8VGN - chains B and I of the 6 polymer chains in the assembly; structure by electron microscopy, 2.50 A resolution.

# Chain B
Name: Rituximab Fab light chain
Source organism: Homo sapiens
Notes: antibody fragment or engineered binder
Amino-acid sequence (213 residues; each row starts with the number of its first residue; note: 1 number in that range is skipped by the numbering (no residue carries it; nothing is unmodelled there)):
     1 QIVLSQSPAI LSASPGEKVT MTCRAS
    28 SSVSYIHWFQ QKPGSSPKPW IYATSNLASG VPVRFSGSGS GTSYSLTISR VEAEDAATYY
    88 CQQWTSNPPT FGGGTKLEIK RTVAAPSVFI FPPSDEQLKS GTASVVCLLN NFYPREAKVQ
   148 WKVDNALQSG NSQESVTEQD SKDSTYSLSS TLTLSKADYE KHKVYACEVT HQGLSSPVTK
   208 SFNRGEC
Disulfides: Cys23-Cys88, Cys134-Cys194

# Chain I
Name: B-lymphocyte antigen CD20
Source organism: Homo sapiens
UniProtKB: P11836 (CD20_HUMAN); residues 41-297 here = UniProt positions 41-297
Amino-acid sequence (278 residues; row label = number of the first residue in the row):
    38 MGSTQSFFMR ESKTLGAVQI MNGLFHIALG GLLMIPAGIY APICVTVWYP LWGGIMYIIS
    98 GSLLAATEKN SRKCLVKGKM IMNSLSLFAA ISGMILSIMD ILNIKISHFL KMESLNFIRA
   158 HTPYINIYNC EPANPSEKNS PSTQYCYSIQ SLFLGILSVM LIFAFFQELV IAGIVENEWK
   218 RTCSRPKSNI VLLSAEEKKE QTIEIKEEVV GLTETSSQPK NEEDIEIIPI QEEEEEETET
   278 NFPEPPQDQE SSPIENDSSP GNSENLYFQG HHHHHHHH
Disordered / not traced: 38-45, 104-112, 220-315
Sequence notes: initiating methionine (38); expression tag (39-40, 298-315)
Disulfides: Cys167-Cys183
UniProt features mapped onto this chain:
  - region: Ala74 to Ile80 (Epitope 1), Phe146 to Pro160 (Epitope 2), Glu168 to Lys175 (Epitope 3 (recognized by antibodies, including Rituximab))
  - modified residue: Ser225 (Phosphoserine), Thr239 (Phosphothreonine)
  - lipidation (S-palmitoyl cysteine): Cys111, Cys220
  - mutagenesis: Thr159 (T159K: Abrogates recognition by some antibodies; when associated with D-163 and D-166. Slight decrease of rituximab binding; when associated with D-163 and D-166), Asn163 (N163D: Decreased binding of some antibodies. No effect on rituximab binding), Asn166 (N166D: Decreased binding of some antibodies. No effect on rituximab binding), Ala170 (A170S: Abrogates recognition by therapeutic antibodies, including rituximab; when associated with S-172), Pro172 (P172S: Marked reduction in rituximab binding. Abrogates recognition by antibodies, including rituximab; when associated with S-170)

# Interface between chain B and chain I
Pairs across the interface - 12 pairs, chain B then chain I:
  Ser28(B) with Ile76(I)
  Ser29(B) with Pro160(I); Tyr161(I)
  Val30(B) with Tyr161(I)
  Ser31(B) with Tyr161(I)
  Trp91(B) with Asn171(I)
  Thr92(B) with Tyr161(I)
  Asn94(B) with Asn166(I); Glu168(I), hydrogen bond (side chain-backbone); Pro169(I); Ala170(I)
  Pro96(B) with Ala170(I)
Also at the interface, not in a pair above, chain B (9 interface residues in all): Gln1
Also at the interface, not in a pair above, chain I (9 interface residues in all): Lys148

# In short
The chain B/chain I interface involves 9 residues from each chain; the contacts include 1 hydrogen bond. Its
one hydrogen-bonded contact is Asn94(B)-Glu168(I). From UniProt: 5 mutagenesis sites on chain I.
Chain B is Rituximab Fab light chain and chain I is B-lymphocyte antigen CD20, both from Homo sapiens; the
structure, CryoEM structure of CD20 in complex with wild type Rituximab Fab, was determined by electron
microscopy, deposited together with 8VEG, 8VGE, 8VGF, 8VGG, 8VGL, 8VGM and 3 further entries.
